PDB entry 5GM6 | electron microscopy, 3.50 A resolution | chains E and R of the 46 polymer chains in the assembly

# Chain E
Molecule: Saccharomyces cerevisiae strain T.52_2H chromosome XII sequence
From: Saccharomyces cerevisiae
Sequence (112 nucleotides; row label = number of the first residue in the row):
     1 GUUCGCGAAGUAACCCUUCGUGGACAUUUGGUCAAUUUGAAACAAUACAG
    51 AGAUGAUCAGCAGUUCCCCUGCAUAAGGAUGAACCGUUUUACAAAGAGAU
   101 UUAUUUCGUUUU
Not modelled in the structure: 104-112
Metal / ion sites: Mg2+ site 1: A59, G60; Mg2+ site 2: C61, G77; Mg2+ site 3 near G81 (its only coordinating residue here)

# Chain R
Name: Pre-mRNA-splicing factor CWC2
From: Saccharomyces cerevisiae (strain ATCC 204508 / S288c)
UniProt: Q12046 (CWC2_YEAST); residue numbers follow UniProt; this construct covers 1-339
Chain sequence (339 residues; each row starts with the number of its first residue):
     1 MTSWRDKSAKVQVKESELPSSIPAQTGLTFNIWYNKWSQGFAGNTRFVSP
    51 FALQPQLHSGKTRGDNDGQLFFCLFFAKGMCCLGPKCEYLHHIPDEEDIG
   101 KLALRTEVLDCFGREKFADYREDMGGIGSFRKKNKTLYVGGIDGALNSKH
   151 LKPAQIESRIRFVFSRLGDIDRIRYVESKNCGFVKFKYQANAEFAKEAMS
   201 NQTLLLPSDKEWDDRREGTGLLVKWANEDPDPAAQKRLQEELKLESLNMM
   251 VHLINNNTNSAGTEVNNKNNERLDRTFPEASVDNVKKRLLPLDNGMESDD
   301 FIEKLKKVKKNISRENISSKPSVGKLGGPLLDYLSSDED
Not modelled in the structure: 262-339
Metal / ion sites: Zn2+: Cys73, Cys81, Cys87, His91
Swiss-Prot annotation at these positions:
  - zinc finger: Asp67 to Pro94 (C3H1-type)
  - modified residue (Phosphoserine): Ser335, Ser336

# How chain E and chain R interact
Contacting residue pairs (41; chain E residue first):
  A34(E) - Phe72(R)  hydrogen bond to the base
  A34(E) - Cys73(R)  base contact
  A34(E) - Leu74(R)  hydrogen bond to the base
  A34(E) - Phe75(R)  sugar contact
  A34(E) - Tyr89(R)  stacking on the base
  A34(E) - Phe112(R)  hydrogen bond to the base
  A35(E) - Phe75(R)  stacking on the base
  A35(E) - Cys81(R)  base contact
  A35(E) - Cys82(R)  base contact
  U36(E) - Pro19(R)  base contact
  U36(E) - Ser21(R)  phosphate contact
  U36(E) - Phe47(R)  base contact
  U36(E) - Met80(R)  base contact
  U37(E) - Arg46(R)  base contact
  U37(E) - Phe47(R)  stacking on the base
  U37(E) - Ser49(R)  base contact
  U37(E) - Pro50(R)  base contact
  U37(E) - Asn201(R)  hydrogen bond to the base
  U38(E) - Arg121(R)  hydrogen bond to the sugar
  U38(E) - Gly125(R)  base contact
  U38(E) - Gly126(R)  hydrogen bond to the base
  U38(E) - Lys196(R)  hydrogen bond to the base
  U38(E) - Ser200(R)  hydrogen bond to the base
  U38(E) - Leu222(R)  base contact
  U38(E) - Val223(R)  hydrogen bond to the base
  G39(E) - Phe117(R)  stacking on the base
  G39(E) - Asp119(R)  hydrogen bond to the base
  G39(E) - Tyr120(R)  hydrogen bond to the base
  G39(E) - Arg121(R)  hydrogen bond to the sugar
  G39(E) - Ile127(R)  hydrogen bond to the base
  G39(E) - Gly128(R)  base contact
  A40(E) - Arg121(R)  hydrogen bond to the base
  A41(E) - Tyr34(R)  base contact
  A41(E) - Lys36(R)  salt bridge to the phosphate
  A41(E) - Ser38(R)  base contact
  A42(E) - Ser38(R)  hydrogen bond to the base
  A42(E) - Gln39(R)  base contact
  C43(E) - Gln39(R)  base contact
  C43(E) - Gly40(R)  base contact
  A44(E) - Gly40(R)  base contact
  A44(E) - Phe41(R)  base contact
Other interface residues (no listed pair), chain E (13 interface residues in all): C33, A45
Other interface residues (no listed pair), chain R (41 interface residues in all): Leu18, Asn31, Trp37, Phe51, Glu115, Leu221, Lys224

# Overview
13 residues of chain E and 41 residues of chain R are in contact, with 15 hydrogen bonds, 1 salt bridge and 4
aromatic stacking contacts. Polar contacts include A34(E)-Phe72(R), A34(E)-Leu74(R) and A34(E)-Phe112(R).
A59(E) and G60(E) form the Mg2+ site 1.
Chain E is Saccharomyces cerevisiae strain T.52_2H chromosome XII sequence (Saccharomyces cerevisiae) and
chain R is Pre-mRNA-splicing factor CWC2 (Saccharomyces cerevisiae (strain ATCC 204508 / S288c)); the
structure, Cryo-EM structure of the activated spliceosome (Bact complex) at 3.5 angstrom resolution, was
determined by electron microscopy.
